6EKL - chains A and B; structure by X-ray diffraction, 1.60 A resolution.

== Chain A ==
Name: Mitotic spindle assembly checkpoint protein MAD2B
Source organism: Mus musculus
UniProt: Q9D752 (MD2L2_MOUSE); residues 1-211 here = UniProt positions 1-211
Amino-acid sequence (211 residues; row label = number of the first residue in the row):
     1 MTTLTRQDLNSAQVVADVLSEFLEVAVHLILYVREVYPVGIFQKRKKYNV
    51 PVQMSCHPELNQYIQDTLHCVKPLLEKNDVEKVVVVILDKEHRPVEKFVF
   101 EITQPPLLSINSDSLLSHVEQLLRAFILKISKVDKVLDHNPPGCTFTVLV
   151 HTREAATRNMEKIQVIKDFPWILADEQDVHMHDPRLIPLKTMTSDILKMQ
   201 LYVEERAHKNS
Not modelled in the structure: 1, 155-159, 208-211
Differences from the reference sequence: engineered mutation Ser11 (Phe in Q9D752), Ala12 (Gly in Q9D752), Lys132 (Val in Q9D752), Val133 (Cys in Q9D752), Lys135 (Ala in Q9D752)

== Chain B ==
Name: Chromosome alignment-maintaining phosphoprotein 1
Source organism: Homo sapiens
UniProt: Q96JM3 (CHAP1_HUMAN); residues 328-355 here = UniProt positions 328-355
Amino-acid sequence (29 residues; row label = number of the first residue in the row):
   327 MSASSGPWKPAKPAPSVSPGPWKPIPSVS
Not modelled in the structure: 327-329, 352-355
Differences from the reference sequence: initiating methionine (327)
Curated features (UniProtKB/Swiss-Prot):
  - modified residue (Phosphoserine): Ser344, Ser355

== Chain A / chain B interface ==
Contacting residue pairs (44; chain A residue first):
  Tyr37(A) with Ala340(B); Pro341(B), hydrogen bond (side chain-backbone)
  His57(A) with Val343(B), hydrogen bond (side chain-backbone)
  Leu60(A) with Pro341(B), hydrophobic
  Tyr63(A) with Pro336(B); Lys338(B), hydrogen bond (side chain-backbone); Pro339(B); Ala340(B), hydrogen bond (side chain-backbone); Pro341(B)
  Thr67(A) with Pro336(B)
  Glu81(A) with Ser330(B)
  Phe146(A) with Ala340(B), hydrophobic
  Thr147(A) with Lys335(B)
  Val148(A) with Trp334(B); Lys335(B); Pro336(B)
  Leu149(A) with Trp334(B); Lys335(B)
  Val150(A) with Pro333(B); Trp334(B), hydrogen bond (backbone-backbone)
  His151(A) with Ser331(B); Pro333(B)
  Thr152(A) with Ser330(B); Ser331(B), hydrogen bond (backbone-backbone)
  Arg153(A) with Ser331(B)
  Glu154(A) with Ser330(B); Ser331(B)
  Glu161(A) with Trp334(B)
  Lys162(A) with Trp334(B)
  Gln164(A) with Trp334(B)
  Phe169(A) with Pro336(B), hydrophobic; Lys338(B)
  Pro170(A) with Pro336(B); Ala337(B), hydrogen bond (backbone-backbone)
  Trp171(A) with Trp334(B); Lys335(B); Pro336(B)
  Ile172(A) with Trp334(B); Lys335(B), hydrogen bond (backbone-backbone); Ala337(B), hydrophobic
  Leu173(A) with Gly332(B); Pro333(B); Trp334(B)
  Ala174(A) with Pro333(B), hydrogen bond (backbone-backbone)
Other interface residues (no listed pair), chain A (27 interface residues in all): Glu59, Asp175, Asp178
Other interface residues (no listed pair), chain B (14 interface residues in all): Ser342

== In short ==
Chain A and chain B form an interface of 27 and 14 residues respectively; the contacts include 9 hydrogen
bonds. Polar contacts include Tyr37(A)-Pro341(B), His57(A)-Val343(B) and Tyr63(A)-Lys338(B).
Chain A is Mitotic spindle assembly checkpoint protein MAD2B (Mus musculus) and chain B is Chromosome
alignment-maintaining phosphoprotein 1 (Homo sapiens); the structure, Crystal structure of mammalian Rev7 in
complex with human Chromosome alignment-maintaining phosphoprotein 1, was determined by X-ray diffraction.
